PDB entry 1G7S | X-ray diffraction, 2.00 A resolution | chain A

Chain A:
Name: Translation initiation factor IF2/EIF5B
Organism: Methanothermobacter thermautotrophicus
Reference sequence: O26359 (IF2P_METTH); numbering as in UniProt (aligned over 1-594)
Chain sequence (594 residues; row label = number of the first residue in the row):
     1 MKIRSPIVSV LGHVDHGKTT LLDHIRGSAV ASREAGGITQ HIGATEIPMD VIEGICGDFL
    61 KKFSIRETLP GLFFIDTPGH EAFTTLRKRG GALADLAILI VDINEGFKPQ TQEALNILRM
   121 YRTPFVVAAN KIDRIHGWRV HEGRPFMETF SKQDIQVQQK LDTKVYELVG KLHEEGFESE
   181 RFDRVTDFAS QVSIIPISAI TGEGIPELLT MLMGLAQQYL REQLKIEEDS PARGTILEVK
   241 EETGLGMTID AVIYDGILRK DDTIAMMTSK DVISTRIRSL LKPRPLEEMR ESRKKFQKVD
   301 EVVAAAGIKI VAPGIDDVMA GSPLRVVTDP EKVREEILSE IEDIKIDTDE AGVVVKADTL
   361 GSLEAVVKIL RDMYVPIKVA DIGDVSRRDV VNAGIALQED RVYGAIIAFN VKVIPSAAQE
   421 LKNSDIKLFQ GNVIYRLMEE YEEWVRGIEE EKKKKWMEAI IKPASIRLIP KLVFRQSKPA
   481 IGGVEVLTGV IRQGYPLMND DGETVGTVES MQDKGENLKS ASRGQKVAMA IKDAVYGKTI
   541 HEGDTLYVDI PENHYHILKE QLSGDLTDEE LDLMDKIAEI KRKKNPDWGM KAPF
Not modelled in the structure: 34-37, 287-290, 563-565, 588-594
Small-molecule neighbours: GDP (guanosine-5'-diphosphate): Val14, Asp15, His16, Gly17, Lys18, Thr19, Thr20, Asn130, Lys131, Asp133, Arg134, Ser198, Ala199, Ile200
UniProt features mapped onto this chain:
  - region: Gly12 to Thr19 (G1), Gly37 to His41 (G2), Asp76 to Gly79 (G3), Asn130 to Asp133 (G4), Ser198 to Ile200 (G5)
  - binding site (GTP): Gly12 to Thr19, Asp76 to His80, Asn130 to Asp133

Summary:
Bound to chain A: GDP. From UniProt: 17 GTP-binding residues.
Chain A is Translation initiation factor IF2/EIF5B (Methanothermobacter thermautotrophicus); the structure,
X-ray structure of translation initiation factor IF2/EIF5B complexed with GDP, was determined by X-ray
diffraction together with 1G7R and 1G7T from the same study.
